Entry 7NAV (electron microscopy, 4.80 A resolution (low resolution: residue-level contacts below are approximate; hydrogen-bond / salt-bridge calls are withheld)); this record covers chains A and H of the 22 polymer chains in the assembly.

Chain A:
Molecule: 16S rRNA
From: Escherichia coli (strain K12)
Sequence (1542 nucleotides; row label = number of the first residue in the row):
     1 AAAUUGAAGA GUUUGAUCAU GGCUCAGAUU GAACGCUGGC GGCAGGCCUA ACACAUGCAA
    61 GUCGAACGGU AACAGGAAGA AGCUUGCUUC UUUGCUGACG AGUGGCGGAC GGGUGAGUAA
   121 UGUCUGGGAA ACUGCCUGAU GGAGGGGGAU AACUACUGGA AACGGUAGCU AAUACCGCAU
   181 AACGUCGCAA GACCAAAGAG GGGGACCUUC GGGCCUCUUG CCAUCGGAUG UGCCCAGAUG
   241 GGAUUAGCUA GUAGGUGGGG UAACGGCUCA CCUAGGCGAC GAUCCCUAGC UGGUCUGAGA
   301 GGAUGACCAG CCACACUGGA ACUGAGACAC GGUCCAGACU CCUACGGGAG GCAGCAGUGG
   361 GGAAUAUUGC ACAAUGGGCG CAAGCCUGAU GCAGCCAUGC CGCGUGUAUG AAGAAGGCCU
   421 UCGGGUUGUA AAGUACUUUC AGCGGGGAGG AAGGGAGUAA AGUUAAUACC UUUGCUCAUU
   481 GACGUUACCC GCAGAAGAAG CACCGGCUAA CUCCGUGCCA GCAGCCXCGG UAAUACGGAG
   541 GGUGCAAGCG UUAAUCGGAA UUACUGGGCG UAAAGCGCAC GCAGGCGGUU UGUUAAGUCA
   601 GAUGUGAAAU CCCCGGGCUC AACCUGGGAA CUGCAUCUGA UACUGGCAAG CUUGAGUCUC
   661 GUAGAGGGGG GUAGAAUUCC AGGUGUAGCG GUGAAAUGCG UAGAGAUCUG GAGGAAUACC
   721 GGUGGCGAAG GCGGCCCCCU GGACGAAGAC UGACGCUCAG GUGCGAAAGC GUGGGGAGCA
   781 AACAGGAUUA GAUACCCUGG UAGUCCACGC CGUAAACGAU GUCGACUUGG AGGUUGUGCC
   841 CUUGAGGCGU GGCUUCCGGA GCUAACGCGU UAAGUCGACC GCCUGGGGAG UACGGCCGCA
   901 AGGUUAAAAC UCAAAUGAAU UGACGGGGGC CCGCACAAGC GGUGGAGCAU GUGGUUUAAU
   961 UCGAUGXAAC GCGAAGAACC UUACCUGGUC UUGACAUCCA CGGAAGUUUU CAGAGAUGAG
  1021 AAUGUGCCUU CGGGAACCGU GAGACAGGUG CUGCAUGGCU GUCGUCAGCU CGUGUUGUGA
  1081 AAUGUUGGGU UAAGUCCCGC AACGAGCGCA ACCCUUAUCC UUUGUUGCCA GCGGUCCGGC
  1141 CGGGAACUCA AAGGAGACUG CCAGUGAUAA ACUGGAGGAA GGUGGGGAUG ACGUCAAGUC
  1201 AUCAUGGCCC UUACGACCAG GGCUACACAC GUGCUACAAU GGCGCAUACA AAGAGAAGCG
  1261 ACCUCGCGAG AGCAAGCGGA CCUCAUAAAG UGCGUCGUAG UCCGGAUUGG AGUCUGCAAC
  1321 UCGACUCCAU GAAGUCGGAA UCGCUAGUAA UCGUGGAUCA GAAUGCCACG GUGAAUACGU
  1381 UCCCGGGCCU UGUACACACC GCCCGUXACA CCAUGGGAGU GGGUUGCAAA AGAAGUAGGU
  1441 AGCUUAACCU UCGGGAGGGC GCUUACCACU UUGUGAUUCA UGACUGGGGU GAAGUCGUAA
  1501 CAAGGUAACC GUAGGGGAAC CUGCGGUUGG AUCACCUCCU UA
Not modelled in the structure: 1398-1408, 1492-1506, 1537-1542
Modified / non-standard residues: PSU (pseudouridine-5'-monophosphate) at position 516, G7M (N7-methyl-guanosine-5'-monophosphate) at position 527, 2MG (2N-methylguanosine-5'-monophosphate) at position 966, 5MC (5-methylcytidine-5'-monophosphate) at position 967, 2MG (2N-methylguanosine-5'-monophosphate) at position 1207, 4OC (4n,o2'-methylcytidine-5'-monophosphate) at position 1402, 5MC (5-methylcytidine-5'-monophosphate) at position 1407, UR3 (3-methyluridine-5'-monophoshate) at position 1498, 2MG (2N-methylguanosine-5'-monophosphate) at position 1516, MA6 (6N-dimethyladenosine-5'-monophoshate) at position 1518, MA6 (6N-dimethyladenosine-5'-monophoshate) at position 1519
Covalent attachments: covalent link U793-MA6_1518
Bound ions: Mg2+ site 1: G31, C48; Mg2+ site 2: C48, U114, G115; Mg2+ site 3 near A53 (its only coordinating residue here); Mg2+ site 4: C58, A59, U387; Mg2+ site 5: A109, G331; Mg2+ site 6 near G113 (its only coordinating residue here); Mg2+ site 7: A116, G117, G289; Mg2+ site 8 near U150 (its only coordinating residue here); Mg2+ site 9 near A171 (its only coordinating residue here); Mg2+ site 10 near C352 (its only coordinating residue here); Mg2+ site 11: G450, A452; Mg2+ site 12 near A547 (its only coordinating residue here); 19 more Mg2+ sites not listed
From the paper describing this entry:
  - conformationally variable residues (order/disorder transition): U1393 to A1394

Chain H:
Molecule: 30S ribosomal protein S8
From: Escherichia coli (strain K12)
UniProtKB: P0A7W7 (RS8_ECOLI); numbering as in UniProt (aligned over 1-130)
Chain sequence (130 residues; numbered 1 to 130; the number before each row is that of its first residue):
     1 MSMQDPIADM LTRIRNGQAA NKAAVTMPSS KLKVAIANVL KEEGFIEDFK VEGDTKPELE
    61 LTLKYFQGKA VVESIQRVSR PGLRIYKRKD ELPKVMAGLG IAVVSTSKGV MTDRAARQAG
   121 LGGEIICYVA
Not modelled in the structure: 1

How chain A and chain H interact:
Contacting residue pairs (65; chain A residue first):
  G585(A) with Gln4(H)
  C586(A) with Gln4(H); Pro81(H); Arg84(H)
  G587(A) with Gln4(H); Pro81(H); Arg84(H)
  G588(A) with Met3(H)
  U589(A) with Pro6(H); Ser30(H); Lys33(H)
  U590(A) with Ser30(H); Lys31(H)
  U591(A) with Lys31(H)
  G597(A) with Tyr86(H)
  U598(A) with Tyr86(H)
  C599(A) with Tyr86(H); Arg88(H); Leu121(H); Gly122(H); Gly123(H)
  A600(A) with Arg88(H); Lys89(H); Gly120(H); Leu121(H)
  G601(A) with Arg88(H); Lys89(H)
  A640(A) with Ser107(H); Lys108(H)
  U641(A) with Ser107(H); Lys108(H)
  A642(A) with Ser105(H); Thr106(H); Ser107(H); Gly109(H); Val110(H)
  C643(A) with Leu32(H); Glu124(H)
  U653(A) with Lys56(H)
  G755(A) with Ser2(H); Gln4(H)
  C756(A) with Ser2(H)
  C823(A) with Ser2(H)
  G824(A) with Ser2(H); Met3(H)
  A825(A) with Asp9(H); Arg13(H)
  C826(A) with Arg13(H); Asn16(H)
  U827(A) with Asn16(H); Ala20(H); Lys22(H)
  G874(A) with Asn16(H)
  U875(A) with Arg15(H); Asn16(H)
  C876(A) with Thr12(H); Arg15(H)
  G877(A) with Ser2(H); Ala8(H); Pro81(H)
  A878(A) with Gln4(H); Arg80(H); Pro81(H); Gly82(H)
  C879(A) with Arg80(H)
Also at the interface, not in a pair above, chain A (31 interface residues in all): U652
Also at the interface, not in a pair above, chain H (37 interface residues in all): Thr55, Lys87

In short:
The interface between chain A and chain H involves 31 residues on one side and 37 on the other. The Mg2+ site
1 is built by G31(A) and C48(A). The Mg2+ site 2 is built by C48(A), U114(A) and G115(A). From the paper:
conformational variability at U1393(A).
Here chain A is 16S rRNA and chain H is 30S ribosomal protein S8, both from Escherichia coli (strain K12).
Entry 7NAV (Bacterial 30S ribosomal subunit assembly complex state D (Consensus refinement)) was determined by
electron microscopy (same publication as 7AF3, 7AF5, 7AF8, 7AFA, 7AFD, 7AFH and 17 further entries).
